PDB entry 4KVM | X-ray diffraction, 2.60 A resolution | chains A and E of the 3 polymer chains in the assembly

[Chain A]
Protein: N-terminal acetyltransferase A complex subunit nat1
Source organism: Schizosaccharomyces pombe (strain 972 / ATCC 24843)
Reference sequence: O74985 (NAT1_SCHPO); residue numbers follow UniProt; this construct covers 1-729
Sequence (734 residues; numbered 1 to 734; the number before each row is that of its first residue):
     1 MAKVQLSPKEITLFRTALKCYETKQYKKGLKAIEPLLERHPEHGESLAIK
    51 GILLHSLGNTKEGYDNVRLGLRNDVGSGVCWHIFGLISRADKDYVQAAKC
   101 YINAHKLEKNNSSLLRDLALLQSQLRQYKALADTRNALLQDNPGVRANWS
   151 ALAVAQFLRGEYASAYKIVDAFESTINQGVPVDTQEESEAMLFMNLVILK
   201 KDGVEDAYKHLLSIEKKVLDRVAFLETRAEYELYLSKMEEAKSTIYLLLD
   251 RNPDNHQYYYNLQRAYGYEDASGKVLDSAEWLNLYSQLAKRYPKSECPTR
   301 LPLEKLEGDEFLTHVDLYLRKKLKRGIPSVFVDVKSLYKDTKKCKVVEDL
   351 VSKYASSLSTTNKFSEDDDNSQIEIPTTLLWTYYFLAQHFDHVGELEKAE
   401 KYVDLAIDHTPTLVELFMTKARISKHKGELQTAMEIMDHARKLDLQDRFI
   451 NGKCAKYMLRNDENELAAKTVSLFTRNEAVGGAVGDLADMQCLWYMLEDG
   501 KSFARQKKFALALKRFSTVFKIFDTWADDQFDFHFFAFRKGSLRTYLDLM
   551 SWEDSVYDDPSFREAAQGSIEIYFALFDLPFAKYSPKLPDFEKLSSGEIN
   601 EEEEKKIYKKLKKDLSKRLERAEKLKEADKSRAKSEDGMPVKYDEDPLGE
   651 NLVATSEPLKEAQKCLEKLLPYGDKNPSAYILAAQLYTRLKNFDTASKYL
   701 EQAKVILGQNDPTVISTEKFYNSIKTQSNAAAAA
Unresolved in the structure: 1-4, 633-641, 732-734
Sequence notes: expression tag (730-734)
Reported in the primary citation:
  - mutagenesis - F474A, D532A, F533A, F536A: decreased catalytic activity on Ser1-
  - mutagenesis - F533A/F536A: unchanged catalytic activity on Ser1-
  - conformationally variable residues (order/disorder transition): A633 to V641

[Chain E]
Protein: N-terminal acetyltransferase A complex catalytic subunit ard1
Source organism: Schizosaccharomyces pombe (strain 972 / ATCC 24843)
Notes: EC 2.3.1.255
Reference sequence: Q9UTI3 (ARD1_SCHPO); residues 1-156 here = UniProt positions 1-156
Sequence (156 residues; row label = number of the first residue in the row):
     1 MDIRPARISDLTGMQNCNLHNLPENYQLKYYLYHAISWPMLSYVATDPKG
    51 RVVGYVLAKMEEEPKDGIPHGHITSVSVMRSYRHLGLAKRLMVQSQRAMV
   101 EVYGAKYMSLHVRKSNRAAIHLYRDTLQFDVQGIESKYYADGEDAYAMHK
   151 DFSTLK
Unresolved in the structure: 154-156
Ligand contacts: 1XE ([5-(6-amino-9H-purin-9-yl)-4-hydroxy-3-(phosphonooxy)furan-2-yl]methyl (3R)-4-{[3-({(E)-2-[(2,2-dihydroxyethyl)sulfanyl]ethenyl}amino)-3-oxopropyl]amino}-3-hydroxy-2,2-dimethyl-4-oxobutyl dihydrogen diphosphate): N21, L22, I73, T74, S75, V76, S77, V78, R83, H84, L85, G86, L87, A88, K89, L110, H111, V112, N116, R117, A118, A119, H121, L122, Y123, T126
Reported in the primary citation:
  - binding site for bisubstrate analog inhibitor: L22, E24, Y26, Y139
  - mutagenesis - L22A, E24Q, Y26A, R113A, Y139A: decreased catalytic activity
  - mutagenesis - E24A: abolished catalytic activity
  - mutagenesis - H72A, H111A: unchanged catalytic activity
  - catalytic residues: E24, R113
  - catalytic residues: Y139 (proposed by the authors, not directly observed)
  - contacts within the chain: E24-R113 (salt bridge)
  - specificity-determining residues: E24 (proposed by the authors, not directly observed)
  - mutagenesis - H20A, P23A, E24D, K29A/Y33A, Y33A, K59A, K59A/E61A, K59A/E62A, E61A, E62A, R80A: decreased catalytic activity on Ser1-
  - mutagenesis - E24A: increased catalytic activity on Glu1-

[How chain A and chain E interact]
Pairs across the interface (82):
  Q185(A) with M40(E); V102(E); Y103(E)
  L219(A) with V102(E)
  D220(A) with M40(E)
  R221(A) with E101(E)
  V222(A) with Y43(E)
  R251(A) with Q94(E), hydrogen bond (backbone-side chain); R97(E); E101(E), salt bridge
  N252(A) with I3(E), hydrogen bond (side chain-backbone); Q94(E)
  D254(A) with M1(E); D2(E); I3(E), hydrogen bond (backbone-backbone); R90(E), salt bridge
  N255(A) with D2(E); I3(E); R4(E)
  H256(A) with M1(E), hydrogen bond (side chain-backbone); D2(E), salt bridge
  K294(A) with R90(E), hydrogen bond (backbone-side chain)
  R300(A) with M1(E)
  K322(A) with L85(E)
  I327(A) with L85(E), hydrophobic
  S329(A) with S81(E), hydrogen bond (side chain-backbone); R83(E); L85(E)
  V332(A) with Y82(E)
  S336(A) with P48(E)
  V414(A) with R80(E)
  E415(A) with R80(E), salt bridge
  D444(A) with R80(E), salt bridge
  D447(A) with R80(E), salt bridge; R83(E), salt bridge
  R448(A) with L19(E), hydrogen bond (side chain-backbone); H20(E); L22(E), hydrogen bond (side chain-backbone); P23(E); N25(E), hydrogen bond
  F449(A) with H20(E), hydrogen bond (backbone-backbone); N21(E); R80(E)
  F474(A) with P23(E)
  D489(A) with Q27(E), hydrogen bond (backbone-side chain)
  M490(A) with Q15(E); L19(E); N25(E); Y26(E); Q27(E)
  Q491(A) with Q15(E), hydrogen bond; Q27(E); L28(E), hydrogen bond (side chain-backbone)
  C492(A) with L19(E), hydrophobic
  W494(A) with N16(E); H20(E)
  W526(A) with T12(E); Q15(E); L28(E)
  D529(A) with K29(E); L32(E)
  D532(A) with K29(E), salt bridge
  F533(A) with L32(E), hydrophobic; Y33(E); I36(E), hydrophobic
  F536(A) with I36(E), hydrophobic; S37(E)
  A537(A) with I36(E), hydrophobic
  K540(A) with S37(E)
  S542(A) with I36(E), hydrogen bond (side chain-backbone); P39(E)
  T545(A) with I8(E); A35(E); I36(E); P39(E)
  D548(A) with R7(E), salt bridge; I8(E)
  L549(A) with I8(E)
  W552(A) with I8(E), hydrophobic; S9(E); T12(E); L28(E), hydrophobic
Interface residues without a listed pair, chain A (49 interface residues in all): E189, Q257, C297, D333, M418, I450, Q530, Y546
Interface residues without a listed pair, chain E (42 interface residues in all): P5, M79
From the paper, about this interface:
  - hot spots on chain A (mutagenesis) - R448A, F449A: abolished binding to N-terminal acetyltransferase A complex catalytic subunit ard1 (chain E)

[In short]
Chain A and chain E form an interface of 49 and 42 residues respectively; the contacts include 14 hydrogen
bonds and 9 salt bridges. Among the polar pairs are R251(A)-E101(E), D254(A)-R90(E) and H256(A)-D2(E). The
paper reports catalytic residues E24(E), R113(E) and Y139(E); H20A, P23A and E24D of chain E, among others,
reduce catalytic activity on Ser1-; 26 substitutions were tested in all.
Chain A is N-terminal acetyltransferase A complex subunit nat1 and chain E is N-terminal acetyltransferase A
complex catalytic subunit ard1, both from Schizosaccharomyces pombe (strain 972 / ATCC 24843); the structure,
The NatA (Naa10p/Naa15p) amino-terminal acetyltransferase complex bound to a bisubstrate analog, was
determined by X-ray diffraction (same publication as 4KVX).
